Entry 2GBW (X-ray diffraction, 1.70 A resolution); this record covers chains C and E of the 6 polymer chains in the assembly.

# Chain C (and E)
Molecule: Biphenyl 2,3-Dioxygenase Alpha Subunit
From: Sphingobium yanoikuyae
Notes: chain E of this document is another copy of the same molecule, construct and numbering; everything in this record applies to it too
UniProt: A2TC87 (A2TC87_SPHYA); numbering as in UniProt (aligned over 1-454)
Amino-acid sequence (454 residues; each row starts with the number of its first residue):
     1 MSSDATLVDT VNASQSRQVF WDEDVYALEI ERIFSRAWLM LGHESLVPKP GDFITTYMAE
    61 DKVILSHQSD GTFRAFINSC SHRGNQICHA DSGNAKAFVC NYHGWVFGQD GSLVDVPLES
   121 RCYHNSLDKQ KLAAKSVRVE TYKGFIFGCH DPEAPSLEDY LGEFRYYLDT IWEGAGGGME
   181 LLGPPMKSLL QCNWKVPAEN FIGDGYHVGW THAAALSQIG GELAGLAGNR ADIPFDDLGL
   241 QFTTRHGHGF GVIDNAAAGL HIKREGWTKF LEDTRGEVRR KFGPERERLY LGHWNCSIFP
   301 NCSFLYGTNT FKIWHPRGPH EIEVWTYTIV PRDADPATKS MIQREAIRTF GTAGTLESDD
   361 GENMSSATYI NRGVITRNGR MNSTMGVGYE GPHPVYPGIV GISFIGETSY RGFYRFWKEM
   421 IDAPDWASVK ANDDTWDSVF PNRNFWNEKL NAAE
Disordered / not traced: 1-5, 452-454 (chain E: 1-5)
Metal / ion sites: 2Fe-2S cluster Fe: Cys80, His82, Cys100, His103; Fe ion: His207, His212, Asp360 (together with oxygen molecule)
Residues lining bound ligands:
  - 2Fe-2S cluster (FES): Cys80, His82, Arg83, Gly84, Asn85, Cys100, Tyr102, His103, Gly104, Trp105
  - oxygen molecule (OXY): Asn200, Phe201, His207, His212, Phe350, Asp360
Reported in the primary citation:
  - specificity-determining residues: Leu223, Phe235 (proposed by the authors, not directly observed)

# Interface between chain C and chain E
Contacting residue pairs (77; chain C residue first):
  Gln15(C) - Arg83(E)  hydrogen bond
  Arg17(C) - Ser79(E)  hydrogen bond
  Arg17(C) - Cys80(E)  hydrogen bond (side chain-backbone)
  Arg17(C) - Gly84(E)
  Phe20(C) - Arg83(E)
  Glu199(C) - Arg83(E)  salt bridge
  Asn200(C) - Tyr102(E)  hydrogen bond
  Asp204(C) - Tyr102(E)  hydrogen bond
  Asp204(C) - His103(E)  salt bridge
  Tyr206(C) - His103(E)
  Tyr206(C) - Trp105(E)  hydrogen bond
  Tyr206(C) - Val116(E)
  Tyr206(C) - Pro117(E)  hydrogen bond (side chain-backbone)
  Tyr206(C) - Tyr123(E)
  His207(C) - Tyr102(E)
  His207(C) - His103(E)
  Trp210(C) - Val99(E)  hydrophobic
  Trp210(C) - Cys100(E)
  Trp210(C) - Asn101(E)  hydrogen bond
  Trp210(C) - Tyr102(E)
  Trp210(C) - His103(E)
  Trp210(C) - Gly104(E)
  Thr211(C) - Asn101(E)  hydrogen bond (side chain-backbone)
  Thr211(C) - Tyr102(E)  hydrogen bond (side chain-backbone)
  Asn229(C) - Leu118(E)
  Arg230(C) - Leu118(E)
  Ala231(C) - Arg121(E)
  Ile233(C) - Arg121(E)  hydrogen bond (backbone-side chain)
  Pro234(C) - Arg121(E)
  Phe235(C) - Leu118(E)  hydrophobic
  Phe235(C) - Arg121(E)
  Glu362(C) - Asn85(E)
  Glu362(C) - His89(E)  salt bridge
  Asn363(C) - Asn101(E)
  Asn363(C) - Tyr102(E)
  Met364(C) - Tyr102(E)
  Ser366(C) - Asn85(E)  hydrogen bond
  Ser366(C) - Gln86(E)  hydrogen bond (side chain-backbone)
  Ala367(C) - Arg83(E)
  Ile370(C) - Lys62(E)
  Ile370(C) - Asn78(E)
  Ile370(C) - Ser79(E)
  Ile370(C) - Gly84(E)
  Arg372(C) - Tyr57(E)
  Arg372(C) - Glu60(E)  salt bridge
  Arg372(C) - Pro316(E)
  Arg372(C) - Arg317(E)
  Gly373(C) - Glu60(E)  hydrogen bond (backbone-backbone)
  Gly373(C) - Asp61(E)
  Val374(C) - Ile30(E)  hydrophobic
  Val374(C) - Glu31(E)
  Val374(C) - Ser35(E)
  Val374(C) - Asp61(E)  hydrogen bond (backbone-side chain)
  Ile375(C) - Asp61(E)  hydrogen bond (backbone-side chain)
  Ile375(C) - Lys135(E)
  Ile375(C) - His150(E)
  Thr376(C) - Asp61(E)  hydrogen bond
  Thr376(C) - Ile77(E)
  Thr376(C) - Ser79(E)
  Met381(C) - His82(E)
  Met381(C) - Arg83(E)
  Asn382(C) - Ser81(E)
  Asn382(C) - His82(E)  hydrogen bond (backbone-backbone)
  Asn382(C) - Arg83(E)  hydrogen bond (backbone-side chain)
  Asn382(C) - Leu127(E)
  Asn382(C) - Leu132(E)
  Ser383(C) - Arg83(E)
  Thr384(C) - Leu127(E)
  Met385(C) - Cys122(E)
  Met385(C) - Tyr123(E)  hydrophobic
  Gly386(C) - Cys122(E)  hydrogen bond (backbone-backbone)
  Tyr389(C) - His124(E)
  Ile405(C) - Leu118(E)  hydrophobic
  Ile405(C) - Cys122(E)  hydrophobic
  Glu407(C) - His82(E)  salt bridge
  Tyr410(C) - Arg83(E)
  Tyr414(C) - Arg83(E)
Also at the interface, not in a pair above, chain C (41 interface residues in all): Asp236, Arg380, Ile402

# Overview
41 residues of chain C and 38 residues of chain E are in contact; the contacts include 20 hydrogen bonds and 5
salt bridges. Polar pairs include Glu199(C)-Arg83(E), Asp204(C)-His103(E) and Glu362(C)-His89(E). Ligands of
chain C: 2Fe-2S cluster and oxygen molecule. From the paper: specificity determinants Leu223(C) and Phe235(C).
Chain C and chain E are both Biphenyl 2,3-Dioxygenase Alpha Subunit (Sphingobium yanoikuyae); the structure,
Crystal Structure of Biphenyl 2,3-Dioxygenase from Sphingomonas yanoikuyae B1, was determined by X-ray
diffraction, deposited together with 2GBX and 2I7F.
